4ZSF - chains A and B; structure by X-ray diffraction, 1.80 A resolution.

== Chain A ==
Molecule: BsaWI endonuclease
From: Geobacillus stearothermophilus
UniProt: Q6UQ65 (Q6UQ65_GEOSE); residue numbers follow UniProt; this construct covers 1-272
Amino-acid sequence (272 residues; each row starts with the number of its first residue):
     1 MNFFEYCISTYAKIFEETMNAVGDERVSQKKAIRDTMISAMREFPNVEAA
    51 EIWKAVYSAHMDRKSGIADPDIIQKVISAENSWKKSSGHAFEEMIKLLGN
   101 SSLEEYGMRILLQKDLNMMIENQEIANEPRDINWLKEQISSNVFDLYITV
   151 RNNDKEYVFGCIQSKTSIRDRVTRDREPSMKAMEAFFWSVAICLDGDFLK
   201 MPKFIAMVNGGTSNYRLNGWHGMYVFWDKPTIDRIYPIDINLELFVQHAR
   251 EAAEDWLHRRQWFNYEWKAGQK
Metal / ion sites: Ca2+: Asp-24, Asp-239
Residues lining bound ligands:
  - succinic acid (SIN), molecule 1: Lys-96, Arg-109, Leu-111, Asp-115, Met-119
  - succinic acid (SIN), molecule 2: Asn-152, Asn-153, Tyr-157, Trp-256, Leu-257, His-258
From the paper describing this entry:
  - self-association interface (contacts with another copy of this molecule); pairs are residue here / residue on that copy: Glu-128/Arg-259 (salt bridge), Arg-130/Trp-262 (cation-pi contact)
  - binding site for the 14-nt DNA strand (chain B): Asn-81, Lys-84, Lys-85
  - specificity-determining residues: Lys-85
  - mutagenesis - K85A: abolished binding to the 14-nt DNA strand (chain B)
  - mutagenesis - K85A: abolished catalytic activity with the 14-nt DNA strand (chain B)
  - catalytic residues: Glu-92, Asp-145, Lys-165, Asp-175
  - mutagenesis - D145A, D175A, W262A: abolished catalytic activity on lambda DNA
  - specificity-determining residues: Arg-169, Asp-170, Arg-171 (by similarity / conservation)
  - mutagenesis - E128A/R130A, E128A/W262A, R130A, R130A/R259A, R259A/W262A: decreased catalytic activity

== Chain B ==
Molecule: 14-nt DNA strand
Sequence (14 nucleotides; row label = number of the first residue in the row):
     1 CTCGACCGGTCGAG

== Interface between chain A and chain B ==
Contacting residue pairs - 15 pairs, chain A then chain B:
  Ser-78(A) with DG9(B), phosphate contact; DT10(B), hydrogen bond to the phosphate
  Asn-81(A) with DG8(B), hydrogen bond to the base; DG9(B), hydrogen bond to the sugar; DT10(B), sugar contact
  Ser-82(A) with DT10(B), phosphate contact; DC11(B), hydrogen bond to the phosphate
  Lys-84(A) with DG8(B), base contact
  Lys-85(A) with DT10(B), base contact; DC11(B), sugar contact
  His-89(A) with DC11(B), phosphate contact; DG12(B), salt bridge to the phosphate
  Lys-114(A) with DA13(B), salt bridge to the phosphate
  Thr-173(A) with DG4(B), hydrogen bond to the phosphate
  Lys-203(A) with DC3(B), salt bridge to the phosphate
Interface residues without a listed pair, chain A (11 interface residues in all): Ile-77, Ser-86

== In short ==
11 residues of chain A face 8 of chain B across their interface; the contacts include 5 hydrogen bonds and 3
salt bridges. Polar pairs include Asn-81(A)/DG8(B), Asn-81(A)/DG9(B) and Ser-78(A)/DT10(B). From the paper:
catalytic residues Glu-92(A), Asp-145(A) and Lys-165(A) among others; E128A/R130A, E128A/W262A and R130A of
chain A, among others, reduce catalytic activity; 9 substitutions were tested in all.
Here chain A is BsaWI endonuclease (Geobacillus stearothermophilus) and chain B is a 14-nt DNA strand. Entry
4ZSF (Crystal structure of pre-specific restriction endonuclease BsaWI-DNA complex) was determined by X-ray
diffraction.
